8IZ4 - chains A and R of the 5 polymer chains in the assembly; structure by electron microscopy, 2.93 A resolution.

Chain A:
Protein: Guanine nucleotide-binding protein G(i) subunit alpha-1
Organism: Homo sapiens
UniProt: P63096 (GNAI1_HUMAN); residues 1-354 here = UniProt positions 1-354
Amino-acid sequence (354 residues; each row starts with the number of its first residue):
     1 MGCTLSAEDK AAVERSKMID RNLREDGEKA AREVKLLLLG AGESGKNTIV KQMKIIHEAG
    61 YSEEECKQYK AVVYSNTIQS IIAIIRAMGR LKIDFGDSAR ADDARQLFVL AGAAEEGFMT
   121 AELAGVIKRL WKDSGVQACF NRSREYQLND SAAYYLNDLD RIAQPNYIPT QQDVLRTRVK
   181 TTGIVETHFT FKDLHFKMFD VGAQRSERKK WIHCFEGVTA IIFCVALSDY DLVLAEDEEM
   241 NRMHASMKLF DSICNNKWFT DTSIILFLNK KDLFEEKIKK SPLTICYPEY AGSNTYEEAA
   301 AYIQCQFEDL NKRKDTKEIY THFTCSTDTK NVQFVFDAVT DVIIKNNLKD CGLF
Disordered / not traced: 1-3, 54-181
Construct notes: engineered mutation Asn47 (Ser in P63096), Ala203 (Gly in P63096), Ala245 (Glu in P63096), Ser326 (Ala in P63096)

Chain R:
Protein: Probable G-protein coupled receptor 34
Organism: Homo sapiens
UniProt: Q9UPC5 (GPR34_HUMAN); residues 1-344 carry their UniProt numbers (344 of 519 residues fall inside the UniProt entry; the rest is not from it)
Amino-acid sequence (572 residues; row label = number of the first residue in the row; numbers below 1 keep their minus sign (Asp-52 is residue -52)):
   -52 DYKDDDDHHH HHHHHGQPGN GSAFLLAPNG SHAPDHNVTQ QRDEENLYFQ GVDMRSHTIT
     8 MTTTSVSSWP YSSHRMRFIT NHSDQPPQNF SATPNVTTCP MDEKLLSTVL TTSYSVIFIV
    68 GLVGNIIALY VFLGIHRKRN SIQIYLLNVA IADLLLIFCL PFRIMYHINQ NKWTLGVILC
   128 KVVGTLFYMN MYISIILLGF ISLDRYIKIN RSIQQRKAIT TKQSIYVCCI VWMLALGGFL
   188 TMIILTLKKG GHNSTMCFHY RDKHNAKGEA IFNFILVVMF WLIFLLIILS YIKIGKNLLR
   248 ISKRRSKFPN SGKYATTARN SFIVLIIFTI CFVPYHAFRF IYISSQLNVS SCYWKEIVHK
   308 TNEIMLVLSS FNSCLDPVMY FLMSSNIRKI MCQLLFRHMG SSGGGGSGGG GSSGVFTLED
   368 FVGDWEQTAA YNLDQVLEQG GVSSLLQNLA VSVTPIQRIV RSGENALKID IHVIIPYEGL
   428 SADQMAQIEE VFKVVYPVDD HHFKVILPYG TLVIDGVTPN MLNYFGRPYE GIAVFDGKKI
   488 TVTGTLWNGN KIIDERLITP DGSMLFRVTI NS
Disordered / not traced: -52 to 50, 158-166, 341-519
Construct notes: expression tag (-52 to 0)
Cystine bridges: Cys127-Cys204
Small-molecule neighbours: serine / TJR: Arg110, Lys128, Gly131, Thr132, Tyr135, Met136, Tyr139, Ile143, Leu181, Ala182, Met189, Phe205, Arg208, Lys210, Phe219, Asn220, Ile222, Leu223, Met226, Arg286, Tyr289, Asn309, Glu310, Leu313

How chain A and chain R interact:
Pairs across the interface (31):
  Glu318(A) - Asn257(R)
  Ile319(A) - Pro256(R)
  Tyr320(A) - Pro256(R)
  Asp337(A) - Phe255(R)
  Asp341(A) - Phe255(R)
  Asp341(A) - Tyr261(R)  hydrogen bond
  Ile344(A) - Tyr261(R)  hydrophobic
  Lys345(A) - Asn257(R)  hydrogen bond (side chain-backbone)
  Lys345(A) - Tyr261(R)
  Asn347(A) - Lys155(R)  hydrogen bond (side chain-backbone)
  Leu348(A) - Ile156(R)  hydrophobic
  Leu348(A) - Thr264(R)
  Asp350(A) - Ile89(R)
  Asp350(A) - Lys155(R)
  Cys351(A) - Ile89(R)
  Cys351(A) - Arg152(R)  hydrogen bond (backbone-side chain)
  Cys351(A) - Lys155(R)
  Cys351(A) - Ile156(R)  hydrophobic
  Gly352(A) - Tyr327(R)
  Gly352(A) - Met330(R)
  Gly352(A) - Ser331(R)
  Leu353(A) - Arg152(R)
  Leu353(A) - Thr264(R)
  Leu353(A) - Asn267(R)  hydrogen bond (backbone-side chain)
  Leu353(A) - Ser268(R)
  Leu353(A) - Met330(R)
  Phe354(A) - Lys260(R)
  Phe354(A) - Thr264(R)
  Phe354(A) - Met330(R)
  Phe354(A) - Ser331(R)
  Phe354(A) - Ser332(R)  hydrogen bond (backbone-backbone)
Interface residues without a listed pair, chain A (17 interface residues in all): Phe334, Ala338, Lys349
Interface residues without a listed pair, chain R (22 interface residues in all): Asn87, Ile241, Leu245, Ile248, Val271, Asn333

Summary:
The interface between chain A and chain R involves 17 residues on one side and 22 on the other; the contacts
include 6 hydrogen bonds. Polar pairs include Asp341(A)-Tyr261(R), Lys345(A)-Asn257(R) and
Asn347(A)-Lys155(R). Chain R binds serine / TJR.
Here chain A is Guanine nucleotide-binding protein G(i) subunit alpha-1 and chain R is Probable G-protein
coupled receptor 34, both from Homo sapiens. Entry 8IZ4 (Lysophosphatidylserine receptor GPR34-Gi complex) was
determined by electron microscopy.
